PDB entry 5XM1 | X-ray diffraction, 3.45 A resolution | chains H and J of the 10 polymer chains in the assembly

Chain H:
Molecule: Histone H2B type 3-A
Source organism: Mus musculus
UniProtKB: Q9D2U9 (H2B3A_MOUSE); residues 0-125 here correspond to UniProt positions 1-126 (UniProt number = residue number + 1)
Chain sequence (129 residues; row label = number of the first residue in the row; numbers below 1 keep their minus sign (Gly-3 is residue -3)):
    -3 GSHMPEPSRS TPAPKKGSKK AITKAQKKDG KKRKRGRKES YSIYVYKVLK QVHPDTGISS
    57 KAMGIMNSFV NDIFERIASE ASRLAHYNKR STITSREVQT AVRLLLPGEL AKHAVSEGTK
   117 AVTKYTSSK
Disordered / not traced: -3 to 33, 125
Differences from the reference sequence: expression tag (-3 to -1)
UniProt features mapped onto this chain:
  - modified residue: Pro1 (N-acetylproline), Glu2 (ADP-ribosyl glutamic acid), Ser6 (ADP-ribosylserine), Lys11 (N6-(beta-hydroxybutyryl)lysine), Lys12 (N6-(2-hydroxyisobutyryl)lysine), Ser14 (Phosphoserine), Lys15 (N6-acetyllysine), Lys16 (N6-acetyllysine), Lys20 (N6-(2-hydroxyisobutyryl)lysine), Lys23 (N6-(2-hydroxyisobutyryl)lysine), Lys24 (N6-(2-hydroxyisobutyryl)lysine), Lys34 (N6-(2-hydroxyisobutyryl)lysine), Glu35 (PolyADP-ribosyl glutamic acid), Ser36 (Phosphoserine), Lys43 (N6-(2-hydroxyisobutyryl)lysine), Lys46 (N6-(2-hydroxyisobutyryl)lysine), Lys57 (N6,N6-dimethyllysine), Arg79 (Dimethylated arginine), Lys85 (N6,N6,N6-trimethyllysine), Arg86 (Omega-N-methylarginine) and 5 more in UniProt
  - glycosylation: Ser112 (O-linked (GlcNAc) serine)
  - cross-link (Glycyl lysine isopeptide (Lys-Gly)): Lys20 (interchain with G-Cter in SUMO2), Lys34 (interchain with G-Cter in ubiquitin), Lys120 (interchain with G-Cter in ubiquitin)

Chain J:
Molecule: 146-nt DNA strand
Source organism: Homo sapiens
Sequence (146 nucleotides; numbered 147 to 292; the number before each row is that of its first residue):
   147 ATCAATATCC ACCTGCAGAT TCTACCAAAA GTGTATTTGG AAACTGCTCC ATCAAAAGGC
   207 ATGTTCAGCT GAATTCAGCT GAACATGCCT TTTGATGGAG CAGTTTCCAA ATACACTTTT
   267 GGTAGAATCT GCAGGTGGAT ATTGAT

How chain H and chain J interact:
Pairs across the interface (11):
  Tyr42(H) - DT167(J)  phosphate contact
  Tyr42(H) - DC168(J)  phosphate contact
  Ile54(H) - DT167(J)  phosphate contact
  Ser55(H) - DT166(J)  phosphate contact
  Ser56(H) - DT166(J)  hydrogen bond to the phosphate
  Arg86(H) - DG186(J)  phosphate contact
  Arg86(H) - DA187(J)  salt bridge to the phosphate
  Ser87(H) - DG185(J)  sugar contact
  Ser87(H) - DG186(J)  hydrogen bond to the phosphate
  Thr88(H) - DG185(J)  phosphate contact
  Thr88(H) - DG186(J)  hydrogen bond to the phosphate
Also at the interface, not in a pair above, chain H (10 interface residues in all): Glu35, Gly53, Lys85
Also at the interface, not in a pair above, chain J (7 interface residues in all): DA175

Overview:
The interface between chain H and chain J involves 10 residues on one side and 7 on the other, with 3 hydrogen
bonds and 1 salt bridge. Among the polar pairs are Ser56(H)-DT166(J), Ser87(H)-DG186(J) and Thr88(H)-DG186(J).
Here chain H is Histone H2B type 3-A (Mus musculus) and chain J is a 146-nt DNA strand (Homo sapiens). Entry
5XM1 (The mouse nucleosome structure containing H2A, H2B type3-A, H3mm7, and H4) was determined by X-ray
diffraction, deposited together with 5XM0.
